8RK7 - chains C and M of the 3 polymer chains in the assembly; structure by electron microscopy, 4.46 A resolution (low resolution: residue-level contacts below are approximate; hydrogen-bond / salt-bridge calls are withheld).

[Chain C]
Protein: Virion structural protein
Source organism: Pseudomonas phage JBD30
UniProtKB: L7P802 (L7P802_9CAUD); residues 1-567 here = UniProt positions 1-567
Chain sequence (567 residues; each row starts with the number of its first residue):
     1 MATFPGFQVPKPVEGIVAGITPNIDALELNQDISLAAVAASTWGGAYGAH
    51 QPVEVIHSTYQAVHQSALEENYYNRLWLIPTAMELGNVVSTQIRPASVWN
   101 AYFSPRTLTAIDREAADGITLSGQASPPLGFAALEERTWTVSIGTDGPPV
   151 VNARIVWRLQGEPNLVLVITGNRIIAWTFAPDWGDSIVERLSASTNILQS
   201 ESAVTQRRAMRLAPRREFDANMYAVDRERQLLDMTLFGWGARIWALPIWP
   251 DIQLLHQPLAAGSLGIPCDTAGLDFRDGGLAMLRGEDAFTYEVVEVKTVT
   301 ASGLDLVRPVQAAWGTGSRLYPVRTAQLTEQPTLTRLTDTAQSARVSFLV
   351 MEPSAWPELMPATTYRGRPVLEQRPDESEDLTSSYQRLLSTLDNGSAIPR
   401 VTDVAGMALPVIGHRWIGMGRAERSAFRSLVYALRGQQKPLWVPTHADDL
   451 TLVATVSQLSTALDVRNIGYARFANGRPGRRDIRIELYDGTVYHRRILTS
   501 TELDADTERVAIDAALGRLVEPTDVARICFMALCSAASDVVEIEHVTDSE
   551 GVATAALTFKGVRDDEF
Disordered / not traced: 1-13

[Chain M]
Protein: Tip attachment protein J domain-containing protein
Source organism: Pseudomonas phage JBD30
UniProtKB: L7P7X4 (L7P7X4_9CAUD); residue numbers follow UniProt; this construct covers 1-735
Chain sequence (735 residues; row label = number of the first residue in the row):
     1 MGAKPKAQTVGWRYYFDIHFALGKKVDEVCAIRASGKTAWKGSITSNGQV
    51 RINAPELFGGDKGEGGLDGTLDVLFGEEDQGVLPRLAAMLGGLVPAFRGV
   101 TTCFYSGLVTSVNPYPKKWEILRRGGNRLWDGNPWYPEKQFVWLADGQIK
   151 AMNPAHILYLVYTGRDFRGLARTRMDEASWRAAADTLYAEGFGLCFEWTR
   201 SDSFKNFCETVKSHIGAEVYPNRQTGQISIRLLRDDYNVADLPLFDEDSG
   251 LLEITQEKTGSTSLAPSQLIVKYIDQIDGAQRQIIVNNNAVAASQGRRSS
   301 EEIEFLGVPTGELAGRVGEREMRLKTTGLKRYKGVFDRRARSLNPGQPFL
   351 IRSTPRGIPETVVRVGRIEDNFLGDGKITLTVVQDQFNLPATTGVAPPPP
   401 GWTPPDRTPRAITVRRLIEAPYRELAGVIDPANLQLLDVSASYLAALAEA
   451 PTSLSQSYTLTDRVGSSGAFVDRGTGDWCPTGLLAAELPLAAGPNVVTLT
   501 NATRLEDVTVGQAAVVDDEIVRVDAVNYASGTVTLARGCADTVPAKHLAG
   551 ARVWFYDTFEAVDETVYSQGVTLQARLLTNTSEGQLAPALAATDSLTLTG
   601 RQGKPYPPGQFRINGSAYPTKVYGALSVSWAKRDRIGQADQLIDTTVGNI
   651 GPEDGATVTLQVYSGTTLKRTYAGLTSSSWSYPLAEDMADGPLQDVRLVL
   701 RSVRDGIDSWQQHDITIERHGLGFRLGEELGGVSA
Disordered / not traced: 1, 729-735

[Interface between chain C and chain M]
Contacting residue pairs (22):
  Asn196(C) - Gly374(M)
  Leu198(C) - Leu252(M)
  Leu198(C) - Gly376(M)
  Leu198(C) - Lys377(M)
  Gln199(C) - Leu252(M)
  Ser200(C) - Glu247(M)
  Ser200(C) - Leu251(M)
  Ser200(C) - Leu252(M)
  Glu201(C) - Leu252(M)
  Glu201(C) - Glu253(M)
  Glu201(C) - Pro355(M)
  Ser202(C) - Glu247(M)
  Ser202(C) - Asp248(M)
  Val204(C) - Glu247(M)
  Val204(C) - Asp248(M)
  Gln206(C) - Asp337(M)
  Gln206(C) - Arg338(M)
  Gln206(C) - Arg339(M)
  Arg208(C) - Arg338(M)
  Arg208(C) - Phe372(M)
  Arg208(C) - Gly376(M)
  Met210(C) - Leu373(M)
Also at the interface, not in a pair above, chain M (16 interface residues in all): Asn371, Asp375

[Summary]
10 residues of chain C and 16 residues of chain M are in contact.
Chain C is Virion structural protein and chain M is Tip attachment protein J domain-containing protein, both
from Pseudomonas phage JBD30; the structure, Baseplate of bacteriophage JBD30 computed in C3 symmetry, was
determined by electron microscopy together with 8RK3, 8RK5, 8RK6, 8RKA and 8RKB from the same study.
